Entry 1ZMT (X-ray diffraction, 1.70 A resolution); this record covers chains B and D of the 4 polymer chains in the assembly.

== Chain B (and D) ==
Molecule: Haloalcohol dehalogenase HheC
Organism: Agrobacterium tumefaciens
Notes: chain D of this document is another copy of the same molecule, construct and numbering; everything in this record applies to it too
UniProt: Q93D82 (Q93D82_9RHIZ); residues 1-254 here = UniProt positions 1-254
Amino-acid sequence (254 residues; each row starts with the number of its first residue):
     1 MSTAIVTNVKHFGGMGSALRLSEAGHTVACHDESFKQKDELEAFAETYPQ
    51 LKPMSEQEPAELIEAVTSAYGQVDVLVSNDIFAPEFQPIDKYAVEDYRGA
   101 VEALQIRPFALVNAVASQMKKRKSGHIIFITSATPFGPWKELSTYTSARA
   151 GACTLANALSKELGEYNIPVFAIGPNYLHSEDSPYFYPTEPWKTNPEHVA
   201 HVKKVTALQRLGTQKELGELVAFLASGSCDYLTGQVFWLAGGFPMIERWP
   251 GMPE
Unresolved in the structure: 1, 254
Ligand contacts: (R)-para-nitrostyrene oxide (RNO): F12, P84, F86, S132, T134, W139, L142, Y145, P175, N176, F186, Y187
What the authors report for this chain:
  - binding site for (R)-para-nitrostyrene oxide: S132, W139, Y145, F186
  - catalytic residues: D80, S132, Y145, R149

== Interface between chain B and chain D ==
Pairs across the interface - 46 pairs, chain B then chain D:
  F86(B) - M252(D)  hydrophobic
  G137(B) - I246(D)
  P138(B) - I246(D)
  W139(B) - I246(D)
  W139(B) - E247(D)  hydrogen bond (side chain-backbone)
  W139(B) - R248(D)
  W139(B) - W249(D)
  K140(B) - M245(D)
  K140(B) - R248(D)  hydrogen bond (backbone-side chain)
  E141(B) - R248(D)  salt bridge
  Y177(B) - W249(D)
  Y187(B) - W249(D)  hydrogen bond
  W192(B) - W249(D)
  E197(B) - P250(D)
  H198(B) - P250(D)
  H201(B) - E247(D)
  H201(B) - R248(D)
  H201(B) - W249(D)
  H201(B) - P250(D)
  K204(B) - E247(D)  salt bridge
  V205(B) - E247(D)
  F243(B) - I246(D)  hydrophobic
  P244(B) - I246(D)  hydrophobic
  I246(B) - G137(D)
  I246(B) - P138(D)
  I246(B) - W139(D)
  I246(B) - F243(D)  hydrophobic
  I246(B) - P244(D)  hydrophobic
  E247(B) - W139(D)  hydrogen bond (backbone-side chain)
  E247(B) - H201(D)
  E247(B) - K204(D)  salt bridge
  E247(B) - V205(D)
  R248(B) - W139(D)
  R248(B) - K140(D)  hydrogen bond (side chain-backbone)
  R248(B) - E141(D)  salt bridge
  R248(B) - H201(D)
  W249(B) - W139(D)
  W249(B) - Y177(D)
  W249(B) - Y187(D)  hydrogen bond
  W249(B) - W192(D)
  W249(B) - H201(D)
  P250(B) - W192(D)
  P250(B) - E197(D)
  P250(B) - H198(D)
  P250(B) - H201(D)
  M252(B) - F86(D)  hydrophobic
Also at the interface, not in a pair above, chain B (25 interface residues in all): F186, M245, P253
Also at the interface, not in a pair above, chain D (24 interface residues in all): F186

== Summary ==
25 residues of chain B and 24 residues of chain D are in contact; the contacts include 6 hydrogen bonds and 4
salt bridges. Polar pairs include E141(B)-R248(D), K204(B)-E247(D) and W139(B)-E247(D). The paper reports
catalytic residues D80(B), S132(B) and Y145(B) among others; a binding site for (R)-para-nitrostyrene oxide at
S132(B), W139(B) and Y145(B) among others.
Both chains are Haloalcohol dehalogenase HheC (Agrobacterium tumefaciens). Entry 1ZMT (Structure of
haloalcohol dehalogenase HheC of Agrobacterium radiobacter AD1 in complex with (R)-para-nitro styrene oxide,
with ...) was determined by X-ray diffraction together with 1ZO8 from the same study.
